8H6D - chains E and F of the 8 polymer chains in the assembly; structure by X-ray diffraction, 3.26 A resolution.

# Chain E (and F)
Name: Histone acetyltransferase KAT2A
Source organism: Homo sapiens
Notes: EC 2.3.1.48, 2.3.1.-; chain F of this document is another copy of the same molecule, construct and numbering; everything in this record applies to it too
UniProtKB: Q92830 (KAT2A_HUMAN); numbering as in UniProt (aligned over 497-662)
Sequence (166 residues; each row starts with the number of its first residue):
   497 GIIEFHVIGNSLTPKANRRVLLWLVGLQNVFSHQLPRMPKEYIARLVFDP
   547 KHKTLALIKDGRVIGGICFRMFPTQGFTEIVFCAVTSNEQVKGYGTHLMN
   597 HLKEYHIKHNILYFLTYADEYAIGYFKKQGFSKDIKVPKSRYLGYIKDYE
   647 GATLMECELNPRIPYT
Unresolved in the structure: 509-512, 662 (chain F: 509-512)
Small-molecule neighbours: glutaryl-coenzyme A (GRA): Gln-530, Leu-531, Ile-576, Val-577, Phe-578, Cys-579, Ala-580, Val-581, Glu-585, Gln-586, Val-587, Lys-588, Gly-589, Tyr-590, Gly-591, Thr-592, Thr-612, Tyr-613, Ala-614, Tyr-617, Ala-618, Gly-620, Tyr-621, Phe-622, Lys-624, Gln-625, Tyr-645
UniProt features mapped onto this chain:
  - region: Leu-639 to Ala-648 (Loop 3)
  - active site: Glu-575 (Proton donor/acceptor)
  - binding site (acetyl-CoA): Cys-579 to Val-581, Gln-586 to Thr-592, Tyr-617
  - binding site (succinyl-CoA): Cys-579 to Val-581, Gln-586 to Thr-592, Tyr-617
  - modified residue: Lys-549 (N6-acetyllysine)
  - mutagenesis: Lys-549 (K549Q: Mimics acetylation; reduced ability to acetylate and inhibit PPARGC1A. Strongly reduced ability to acetylate and inhibit PPARGC1A; when associated with A-307 and A-735), Met-567 (M567A: Reduced ability to acetylate and inhibit PPARGC1A), Glu-575 (E575A: Catalytically dead mutant; abolished acyltransferase activity; when associated with A-615), Tyr-601 (Y601F: Reduced ability to acetylate and inhibit PPARGC1A), Asp-615 (D615A: Catalytically dead mutant; abolished acyltransferase activity; when associated with A-575), Tyr-621 to Phe-622 (Abolised protein acetyltransferase activity), Tyr-645 (Y645A: Reduced histone succinylation without affecting histone acetylation. Reduced gene expression)
From the paper describing this entry:
  - mutagenesis - Y645A: unchanged binding to glutaryl-coenzyme A
  - mutagenesis - Y645A: decreased binding to succinyl-CoA

# Chain E / chain F interface
Pairs across the interface (27):
  Pro-569(E) with Gly-640(F); Tyr-641(F)
  Thr-570(E) with Ser-636(F); Tyr-641(F), hydrogen bond (backbone-side chain)
  Gly-572(E) with Gly-640(F)
  Ile-603(E) with Lys-643(F), hydrogen bond (backbone-side chain)
  Lys-604(E) with Arg-541(F)
  His-605(E) with Gly-640(F)
  Asn-606(E) with Leu-639(F); Gly-640(F); Tyr-641(F), hydrogen bond (side chain-backbone); Ile-642(F); Lys-643(F)
  Arg-637(E) with Lys-635(F); Leu-639(F)
  Pro-657(E) with Asp-644(F); Glu-646(F)
  Arg-658(E) with Lys-643(F), hydrogen bond (backbone-side chain)
  Ile-659(E) with Met-534(F), hydrophobic; Pro-535(F); Tyr-645(F), hydrophobic
  Pro-660(E) with Pro-535(F); Tyr-538(F), hydrophobic
  Tyr-661(E) with Pro-535(F); Glu-537(F); Tyr-538(F), hydrophobic; Arg-541(F), hydrogen bond
Also at the interface, not in a pair above, chain E (14 interface residues in all): Leu-608

# In short
14 residues of chain E face 15 of chain F across their interface; the contacts include 5 hydrogen bonds. Among
the polar pairs are Thr-570(E)/Tyr-641(F), Ile-603(E)/Lys-643(F) and Asn-606(E)/Tyr-641(F). Ligands of chain
E: glutaryl-coenzyme A. From the paper: Y645A of chain E reduces binding to succinyl-CoA; Y645A of chain E
leaves binding to glutaryl-coenzyme A unchanged.
Both chains are Histone acetyltransferase KAT2A (Homo sapiens). Entry 8H6D (Crystal structure of human GCN5
histone acetyltransferase domain bound with glutaryl-CoA) was determined by X-ray diffraction, deposited
together with 8H65, 8H66 and 8H6C.
